4FAN - chains A and D of the 6 polymer chains in the assembly; structure by X-ray diffraction, 2.08 A resolution.

== Chain A ==
Name: Methylamine utilization protein MauG
From: Paracoccus denitrificans
Notes: EC 1.-.-.-
UniProtKB: Q51658 (MAUG_PARDP); residues 1-367 here correspond to UniProt positions 21-387 (UniProt number = residue number + 20)
Amino-acid sequence (373 residues; each row starts with the number of its first residue):
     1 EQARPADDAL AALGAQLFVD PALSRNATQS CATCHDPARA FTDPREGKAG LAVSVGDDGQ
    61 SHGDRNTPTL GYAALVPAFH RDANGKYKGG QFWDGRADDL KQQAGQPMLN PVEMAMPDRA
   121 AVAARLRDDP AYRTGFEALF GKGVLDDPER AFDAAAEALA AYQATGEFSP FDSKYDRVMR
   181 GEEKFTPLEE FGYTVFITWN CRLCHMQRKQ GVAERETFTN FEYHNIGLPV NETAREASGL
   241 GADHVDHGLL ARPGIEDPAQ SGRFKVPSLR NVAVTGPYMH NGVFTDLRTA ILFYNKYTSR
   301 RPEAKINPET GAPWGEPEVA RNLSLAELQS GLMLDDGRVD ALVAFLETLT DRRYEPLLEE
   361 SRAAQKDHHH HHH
Unresolved in the structure: 1-5, 360-373
Differences from the reference sequence: expression tag (368-373)
Curated features (UniProtKB/Swiss-Prot):
  - binding site (heme c): C31, C34, H35, C201, C204, H205, H280
Covalent attachments: heme c (HEC) linked to C31, C34, C201, C204
Metal / ion sites: heme c Fe site 1 near H35 (its only coordinating residue here); Ca2+: N66, T275, P277; heme c Fe site 2: H205, Y294
Residues lining bound ligands:
  - heme c (HEC), molecule 1: Q29, S30, H35, S54, V55, G56, R65, N66, T67, P68, T69, L70, Q91, F92, W93, R96, L100, Q103, A104, P107, M108, E113, M114, L159, Q163, K265
  - heme c (HEC), molecule 2: W93, N200, H205, H224, I226, L228, F264, K265, V266, P267, S268, L269, V272, Y278, M279, H280, L287, A290, I291, Y294, S324, E327, L328, L334, L342, L346
Reported in the primary citation:
  - mutagenesis - W199F: abolished catalytic activity on preMADH
  - mutagenesis - W199F: abolished catalytic activity on TTQ biosynthesis

== Chain D ==
Name: Methylamine dehydrogenase heavy chain
From: Paracoccus denitrificans
Notes: EC 1.4.99.3
UniProtKB: A1BB97 (A1BB97_PARDP); residues 2-386 here correspond to UniProt positions 33-417 (UniProt number = residue number + 31)
Amino-acid sequence (385 residues; row label = number of the first residue in the row):
     2 DAPEAETQAQ ETQGQAAARA AAADLAAGQD DEPRILEAPA PDARRVYVND PAHFAAVTQQ
    62 FVIDGEAGRV IGMIDGGFLP NPVVADDGSF IAHASTVFSR IARGERTDYV EVFDPVTLLP
   122 TADIELPDAP RFLVGTYPWM TSLTPDGKTL LFYQFSPAPA VGVVDLEGKA FKRMLDVPDC
   182 YHIFPTAPDT FFMHCRDGSL AKVAFGTEGT PEITHTEVFH PEDEFLINHP AYSQKAGRLV
   242 WPTYTGKIHQ IDLSSGDAKF LPAVEALTEA ERADGWRPGG WQQVAYHRAL DRIYLLVDQR
   302 DEWRHKTASR FVVVLDAKTG ERLAKFEMGH EIDSINVSQD EKPLLYALST GDKTLYIHDA
   362 ESGEELRSVN QLGHGPQVIT TADMG
Unresolved in the structure: 2-10
Disulfide bonds: C181-C196

== Chain A / chain D interface ==
Contacting residue pairs (15; chain A residue first):
  F191(A) - R197(D)
  T298(A) - P158(D)
  R300(A) - D129(D)
  R300(A) - P158(D)
  R301(A) - D177(D)  salt bridge
  R301(A) - V178(D)  hydrogen bond (side chain-backbone)
  G331(A) - S157(D)  hydrogen bond (backbone-side chain)
  G331(A) - P158(D)
  L332(A) - F156(D)  hydrophobic
  L332(A) - P158(D)
  M333(A) - P158(D)  hydrogen bond (backbone-backbone)
  M333(A) - A159(D)  hydrophobic
  D335(A) - D180(D)
  R338(A) - D180(D)  salt bridge
  R338(A) - R197(D)
Other interface residues (no listed pair), chain A (10 interface residues in all): P187
Other interface residues (no listed pair), chain D (11 interface residues in all): Y182, E223

== Summary ==
The interface between chain A and chain D involves 10 residues on one side and 11 on the other; the contacts
include 3 hydrogen bonds and 2 salt bridges. Polar pairs include R301(A)-D177(D), R338(A)-D180(D) and
R301(A)-V178(D). From the paper: W199F of chain A abolishes catalytic activity on preMADH; W199F of chain A
abolishes catalytic activity on TTQ biosynthesis.
Here chain A is Methylamine utilization protein MauG and chain D is Methylamine dehydrogenase heavy chain,
both from Paracoccus denitrificans. Entry 4FAN (Crystal Structure of WT MauG in Complex with Pre-Methylamine
Dehydrogenase Aged 40 Days) was determined by X-ray diffraction (same publication as 4FA1, 4FA4, 4FA5, 4FA9,
4FAV and 4FB1).
